9ETZ - chains c and d of the 32 polymer chains in the assembly; structure by electron microscopy, 2.40 A resolution.

== Chain c ==
Name: Cytochrome c oxidase subunit 3
Organism: Saccharomyces cerevisiae
Notes: EC 7.1.1.9
UniProtKB: P00420 (COX3_YEAST); residues 1-269 here = UniProt positions 1-269
Sequence (269 residues; numbered 1 to 269; the number before each row is that of its first residue):
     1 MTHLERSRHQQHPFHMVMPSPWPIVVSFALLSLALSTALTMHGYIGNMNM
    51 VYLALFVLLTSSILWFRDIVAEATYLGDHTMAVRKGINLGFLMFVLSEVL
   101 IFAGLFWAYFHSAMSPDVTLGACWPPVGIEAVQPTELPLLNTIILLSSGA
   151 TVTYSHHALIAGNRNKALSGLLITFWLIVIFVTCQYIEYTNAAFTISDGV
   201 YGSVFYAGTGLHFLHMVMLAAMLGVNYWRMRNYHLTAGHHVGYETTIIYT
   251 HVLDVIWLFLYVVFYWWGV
Curated features (UniProtKB/Swiss-Prot):
  - natural variant: Val-263 (V263T: In strain: D273-10B/A48)
What the authors report for this chain:
  - binding site for cardiolipin: Arg-67

== Chain d ==
Name: Cytochrome c oxidase subunit 4, mitochondrial
Organism: Saccharomyces cerevisiae
UniProtKB: P04037 (COX4_YEAST); residues 30-149 here = UniProt positions 30-149
Sequence (120 residues; numbered 30 to 149; the number before each row is that of its first residue):
    30 VVKTAQNLAEVNGPETLIGPGAKEGTVPTDLDQETGLARLELLGKLEGID
    80 VFDTKPLDSSRKGTMKDPIIIESYDDYRYVGCTGSPAGSHTIMWLKPTVN
   130 EVARCWECGSVYKLNPVGVP
Curated features (UniProtKB/Swiss-Prot):
  - binding site (Zn(2+)): Cys-111, His-119, Cys-134, Cys-137
  - modified residue: Thr-55 (Phosphothreonine)
Ion coordination: Zn2+: Cys-111, His-119, Cys-134, Cys-137

== How chain c and chain d interact ==
Contacting residue pairs (50):
  Met-1(c) with Leu-37(d); Val-40(d), hydrophobic
  His-3(c) with Tyr-103(d), hydrogen bond; Val-146(d)
  Leu-4(c) with Val-148(d), hydrophobic
  Glu-5(c) with Val-40(d); Asn-41(d); Gly-42(d), hydrogen bond (side chain-backbone)
  Arg-6(c) with Val-80(d), hydrogen bond (side chain-backbone); Tyr-103(d)
  Ser-7(c) with Tyr-103(d); Val-148(d)
  Arg-8(c) with Asn-41(d), hydrogen bond; Gly-42(d)
  His-9(c) with Gly-42(d)
  Gln-10(c) with Leu-66(d); Phe-81(d)
  Gln-11(c) with Phe-81(d); Tyr-103(d)
  His-12(c) with Leu-66(d); Phe-81(d)
  Pro-13(c) with Phe-81(d), hydrophobic
  Leu-76(c) with Thr-64(d); Gly-65(d)
  Gly-77(c) with Thr-64(d); Leu-66(d); Ala-67(d), hydrogen bond (backbone-backbone)
  His-79(c) with Ala-67(d)
  Thr-80(c) with Ala-67(d); Glu-70(d)
  Met-81(c) with Glu-70(d), hydrogen bond (backbone-side chain)
  Leu-159(c) with Val-56(d)
  Gly-162(c) with Val-56(d)
  Asn-163(c) with Val-56(d)
  Arg-164(c) with Gly-54(d); Thr-55(d); Val-56(d)
  Tyr-233(c) with Glu-53(d), hydrogen bond; Gly-54(d), hydrogen bond (side chain-backbone); Thr-55(d); Pro-57(d); Gln-62(d), hydrogen bond (backbone-side chain)
  Leu-235(c) with Pro-57(d)
  Thr-236(c) with Pro-57(d); Thr-58(d); Asp-59(d), hydrogen bond
  Ala-237(c) with Pro-57(d), hydrogen bond (backbone-backbone)
  Gly-238(c) with Asp-59(d)
  His-239(c) with Asp-59(d); Glu-63(d), salt bridge
Also at the interface, not in a pair above, chain c (29 interface residues in all): Thr-74, Tyr-75
Also at the interface, not in a pair above, chain d (26 interface residues in all): Leu-46, Leu-69, Gly-147

== In short ==
The interface between chain c and chain d involves 29 residues on one side and 26 on the other; the contacts
include 11 hydrogen bonds and 1 salt bridge. Polar contacts include His-239(c)/Glu-63(d), His-3(c)/Tyr-103(d)
and Glu-5(c)/Gly-42(d). UniProt lists 4 Zn2+-binding residues on chain d. From the paper: a binding site for
cardiolipin at Arg-67(c).
Chain c is Cytochrome c oxidase subunit 3 and chain d is Cytochrome c oxidase subunit 4, mitochondrial, both
from Saccharomyces cerevisiae; the structure, III2IV respiratory supercomplex from Saccharomyces cerevisiae,
was determined by electron microscopy.
